PDB entry 6VLR | electron microscopy, 4.42 A resolution (low resolution: residue-level contacts below are approximate; hydrogen-bond / salt-bridge calls are withheld) | chains I and F of the 14 polymer chains in the assembly

== Chain I ==
Name: BG505 SOSIPv5.2 gp41
From: Human immunodeficiency virus 1
UniProtKB: Q2N0S6 (Q2N0S6_9HIV1); residues 512-664 here correspond to UniProt positions 509-661 (UniProt number = residue number - 3)
Sequence (153 residues; each row starts with the number of its first residue):
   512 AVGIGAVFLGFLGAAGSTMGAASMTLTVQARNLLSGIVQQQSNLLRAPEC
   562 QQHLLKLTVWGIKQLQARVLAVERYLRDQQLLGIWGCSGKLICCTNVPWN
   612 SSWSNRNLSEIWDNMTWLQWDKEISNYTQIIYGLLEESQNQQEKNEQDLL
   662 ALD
Disordered / not traced: 512-520, 547-567, 664
Construct notes: conflict Pro559 (Ile556 in Q2N0S6), Cys561 (Ala558 in Q2N0S6), Cys605 (Thr602 in Q2N0S6)
Disulfides: Cys598-Cys604
Covalently attached groups: N-acetylglucosamine (NAG) linked to Asn637

== Chain F ==
Name: RM20E1 Fab Heavy Chain
From: Macaca mulatta
Notes: antibody fragment or engineered binder
Sequence (123 residues; numbered 1 to 113 plus 10 insertion-coded residues; the number before each row is that of its first residue; a row labelled like 82A-82C holds insertion residues (82A, then the next letters in order)):
     1 EVQLVQSEAEVKRPGESLKISCQTSGYNFPNYWITWVRQMPGKGLEWMGT
    51 ID
   52A P
    53 RDSDTKYSPSFQGQVTISADKSINTAYLQW
82A-82C TSL
    83 RASDSATYYCVMWVYILT
100A-100F TGNIWV
   101 DVWGPGVLVTVSS
Disulfides: Cys22-Cys92

== Interface between chain I and chain F ==
Pairs across the interface (19):
  Pro609(I) with Asn28(F)
  Asn611(I) with Tyr27(F); Asn28(F); Phe29(F)
  Ser613(I) with Glu1(F)
  Ile641(I) with Trp100E(F)
  Gly644(I) with Ile98(F); Thr100(F)
  Leu645(I) with Pro30(F); Ile98(F)
  Glu647(I) with Thr100(F)
  Glu648(I) with Pro30(F); Asn31(F); Tyr97(F); Ile98(F); Leu99(F); Thr100(F)
  Asn651(I) with Thr100(F)
  Gln652(I) with Leu99(F)
Other interface residues (no listed pair), chain F (12 interface residues in all): Thr100A

== Overview ==
Chain I and chain F form an interface of 10 and 12 residues respectively. N-acetylglucosamine is covalently
linked to Asn637(I).
Chain I is BG505 SOSIPv5.2 gp41 (Human immunodeficiency virus 1) and chain F is RM20E1 Fab Heavy Chain (Macaca
mulatta); the structure, BG505 SOSIP.v5.2 in complex with rhesus macaque Fab RM20E1 and PGT122 Fab, was
determined by electron microscopy, deposited together with 6VOR, 6VSR, 6VO1 and 6VN0.
